8YNA - chains A and R of the 5 polymer chains in the assembly; structure by electron microscopy, 2.63 A resolution.

# Chain A
Name: Guanine nucleotide-binding protein G(i) subunit alpha-1
Organism: Homo sapiens
Reference sequence: P63096 (GNAI1_HUMAN); residue numbers follow UniProt; this construct covers 1-354
Amino-acid sequence (354 residues; each row starts with the number of its first residue):
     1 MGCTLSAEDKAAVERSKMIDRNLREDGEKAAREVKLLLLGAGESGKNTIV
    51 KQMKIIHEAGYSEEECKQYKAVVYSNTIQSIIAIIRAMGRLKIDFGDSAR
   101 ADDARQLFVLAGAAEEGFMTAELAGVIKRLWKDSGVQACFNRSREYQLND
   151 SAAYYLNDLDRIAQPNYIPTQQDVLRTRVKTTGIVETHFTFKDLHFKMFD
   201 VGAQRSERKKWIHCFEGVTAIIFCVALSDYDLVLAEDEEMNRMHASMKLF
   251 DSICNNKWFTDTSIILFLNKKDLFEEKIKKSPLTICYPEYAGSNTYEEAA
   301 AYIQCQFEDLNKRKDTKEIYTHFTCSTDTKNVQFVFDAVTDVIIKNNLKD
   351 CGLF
Disordered / not traced: 1-3, 55-181
Sequence notes: engineered mutation Asn47 (Ser in P63096), Ala203 (Gly in P63096), Ala245 (Glu in P63096), Ser326 (Ala in P63096)
Curated features (UniProtKB/Swiss-Prot):
  - region: Lys35 to Lys46, Thr48 (G1 motif), Asp173 to Thr181 (G2 motif), Phe196 to Gly202, Gln204, Arg205 (G3 motif), Ile265 to Asp272 (G4 motif), Thr324, Cys325, Thr327 to Thr329 (G5 motif)
  - binding site (GTP): Glu43 to Lys46, Thr48, Ser151, Leu175 to Thr181, Asp200 to Gly202, Gln204, Asn269 to Asp272
  - binding site (Mg(2+)): Thr181
  - modified residue: Arg178 (ADP-ribosylarginine), Gln204 (Deamidated glutamine), Cys351 (ADP-ribosylcysteine)
  - lipidation: Gly2 (N-myristoyl glycine), Cys3 (S-palmitoyl cysteine)
  - natural variant: Gly40 (G40C: In NEDHISB; G40R: In NEDHISB), Gly45 (G45D: In NEDHISB), Thr48 (T48I: In NEDHISB; T48K: In NEDHISB), Gln52 (Q52P: In NEDHISB), Ser75 (deletion: In NEDHISB; uncertain significance), Gln172 (deletion: In NEDHISB), Asp173 (D173V: In NEDHISB), Glu186 to Phe189 (deletion: In NEDHISB; uncertain significance), Cys224 (C224Y: In NEDHISB), Lys270 (K270N: In NEDHISB; K270R: In NEDHISB), Asp272 (D272G: In NEDHISB), Val332 (V332E: In NEDHISB; uncertain significance)
  - mutagenesis: Gly42 (G42R: Abolishes switch to an activated conformation and dissociation from beta and gamma subunits upon GTP binding. Abolishes interaction with RGS family members), Glu116 (E116L: Enhances interaction (inactive GDP-bound) with RGS14), Gln147 (Q147L: Enhances interaction (inactive GDP-bound) with RGS14)

# Chain R
Name: Histamine H4 receptor
Organism: Homo sapiens
Reference sequence: Q9H3N8 (HRH4_HUMAN); residues 1-378 carry their UniProt numbers (378 of 553 residues fall inside the UniProt entry; the rest is not from it)
Amino-acid sequence (638 residues; row label = number of the first residue in the row; numbers below 1 keep their minus sign (Asp-84 is residue -84)):
   -84 DYKDDDDHHHHHHHHGQPGNGSAFLLAPNGSHAPDHNVTQQRDEGGSGQP
   -34 GNGSAFLLAPNGSHAPDHNVTQQRDEENLYFQGVDMPDTNSTINLSLSTR
    16 VTLAFFMSLVAFAIMLGNALVILAFVVDKNLRHRSSYFFLNLAISDFFVG
    66 VISIPLYIPHTLFEWDFGKEICVFWLTTDYLLCTASVYNIVLISYDRYLS
   116 VSNAVSYRTQHTGVLKIVTLMVAVWVLAFLVNGPMILVSESWKDEGSECE
   166 PGFFSEWYILAITSFLEFVIPVILVAYFNMNIYWSLWKRDHLSRCQSHPG
   216 LTAVSSNICGHSFRGRLSSRRSLSASTEVPASFHSERQRRKSSLMFSSRT
   266 KMNSNTIASKMGSFSQSDSVALHQREHVELLRARRLAKSLAILLGVFAVC
   316 WAPYSLFTIVLSFYSSATGPKSVWYRIAFWLQWFNSFVNPLLYPLCHKRF
   366 QKAFLKIFCIKKQHMGSSGGGGSGGGGSSGVFTLEDFVGDWEQTAAYNLD
   416 QVLEQGGVSSLLQNLAVSVTPIQRIVRSGENALKIDIHVIIPYEGLSADQ
   466 MAQIEEVFKVVYPVDDHHFKVILPYGTLVIDGVTPNMLNYFGRPYEGIAV
   516 FDGKKITVTGTLWNGNKIIDERLITPDGSMLFRVTINS
Disordered / not traced: -84 to 10, 203-290, 375-553
Sequence notes: expression tag (-84 to 0)
Disulfides: Cys87-Cys164
Ligand contacts: 4-(1H-imidazol-5-ylmethyl)piperidine (A1LY4): Asp94, Tyr95, Cys98, Thr99, Glu182, Trp316, Tyr319, Phe344, Gln347, Trp348
Curated features (UniProtKB/Swiss-Prot):
  - glycosylation (N-linked (GlcNAc...) asparagine): Asn5, Asn9

# Interface between chain A and chain R
Contacting residue pairs (43; chain A residue first):
  Ala31(A) - Arg123(R)  hydrogen bond (backbone-side chain)
  Arg32(A) - Arg123(R)  hydrogen bond (backbone-side chain)
  Arg32(A) - Thr124(R)
  Arg32(A) - His126(R)
  Glu33(A) - Arg123(R)  hydrogen bond (backbone-side chain)
  Val34(A) - Arg123(R)
  Lys192(A) - Val120(R)
  Asp193(A) - Thr124(R)
  Leu194(A) - Val120(R)  hydrophobic
  Leu194(A) - Thr124(R)
  Lys314(A) - Val293(R)
  Asp315(A) - Val293(R)
  Glu318(A) - Glu294(R)
  Phe336(A) - Val120(R)  hydrophobic
  Thr340(A) - Val120(R)
  Ile343(A) - Ala119(R)  hydrophobic
  Ile343(A) - Arg123(R)
  Ile344(A) - Val116(R)  hydrophobic
  Ile344(A) - Ala119(R)  hydrophobic
  Ile344(A) - Ser200(R)
  Lys345(A) - Arg297(R)
  Asn347(A) - Ser115(R)  hydrogen bond (side chain-backbone)
  Leu348(A) - Val116(R)  hydrophobic
  Leu348(A) - Ile197(R)  hydrophobic
  Leu348(A) - Ser200(R)
  Leu348(A) - Leu201(R)  hydrophobic
  Lys349(A) - Lys363(R)
  Asp350(A) - His362(R)
  Asp350(A) - Lys363(R)  hydrogen bond (backbone-backbone)
  Asp350(A) - Arg364(R)  salt bridge
  Cys351(A) - Arg112(R)
  Cys351(A) - Cys361(R)
  Cys351(A) - His362(R)
  Gly352(A) - Cys361(R)  hydrogen bond (backbone-backbone)
  Leu353(A) - Arg112(R)
  Leu353(A) - Arg300(R)
  Leu353(A) - Leu301(R)  hydrophobic
  Leu353(A) - Ser304(R)  hydrogen bond (backbone-side chain)
  Leu353(A) - Leu305(R)  hydrophobic
  Phe354(A) - Leu201(R)  hydrophobic
  Phe354(A) - Arg297(R)
  Phe354(A) - Arg300(R)  hydrogen bond (backbone-side chain)
  Phe354(A) - Leu301(R)  hydrophobic
Also at the interface, not in a pair above, chain A (25 interface residues in all): Glu28, Thr219
Also at the interface, not in a pair above, chain R (24 interface residues in all): Gln125, Leu308

# Overview
25 residues of chain A and 24 residues of chain R are in contact; the contacts include 8 hydrogen bonds and 1
salt bridge. Among the polar pairs are Asp350(A)-Arg364(R), Ala31(A)-Arg123(R) and Arg32(A)-Arg123(R). Bound
to chain R: 4-(1H-imidazol-5-ylmethyl)piperidine.
Here chain A is Guanine nucleotide-binding protein G(i) subunit alpha-1 and chain R is Histamine H4 receptor,
both from Homo sapiens. Entry 8YNA (Cryo-EM structure of histamine H4 receptor in complex with immepip and Gi)
was determined by electron microscopy (same publication as 8YN2, 8YN3, 8YN4, 8YN5, 8YN6, 8YN7, 8YN8 and 8YN9).
